PDB entry 8EO4 | X-ray diffraction, 1.24 A resolution | chains D and F of the 3 polymer chains in the assembly

[Chain D]
Molecule: 16-nt DNA strand
Sequence (16 nucleotides; numbered 17 to 32; the number before each row is that of its first residue):
    17 TCCCACTTCC GCTTAT
Modified / non-standard residues: 5CM (5-methyl-2'-deoxy-cytidine-5'-monophosphate) at position 26
Metal / ion sites: Na+ near DT32 (its only coordinating residue here)

[Chain F]
Protein: Transcription factor PU.1
Organism: Homo sapiens
Notes: fragment: ETS-Domain
UniProtKB: P17947 (SPI1_HUMAN); residue numbers follow UniProt; this construct covers 165-270
Sequence (106 residues; row label = number of the first residue in the row):
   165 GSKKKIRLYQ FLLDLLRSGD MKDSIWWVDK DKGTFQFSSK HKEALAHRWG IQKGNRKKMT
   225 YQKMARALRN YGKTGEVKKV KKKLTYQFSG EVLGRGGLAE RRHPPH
Disordered / not traced: 165-168, 264-270
Swiss-Prot annotation at these positions:
  - DNA-binding region: Ile170 to Ser253 (ETS)
  - binding site (DNA): Lys217, Arg230, Arg233, Lys243
  - natural variant: His211 (H211P: In AGM10), Val241 (V241G: In AGM10)
From the paper describing this entry:
  - conformationally variable residues (side-chain flip): Gln226, Arg233

[Interface between chain D and chain F]
Pairs across the interface (19):
  DA21(D) - Arg171(F)  salt bridge to the phosphate
  DC22(D) - Arg171(F)  salt bridge to the phosphate
  DC22(D) - Leu172(F)  hydrogen bond to the phosphate
  DC22(D) - Lys217(F)  hydrogen bond to the phosphate
  DC22(D) - Tyr235(F)  hydrogen bond to the phosphate
  DT23(D) - Trp213(F)  hydrogen bond to the phosphate
  DT23(D) - Lys217(F)  salt bridge to the phosphate
  DT23(D) - Asn219(F)  hydrogen bond to the phosphate
  DT23(D) - Met223(F)  phosphate contact
  DT23(D) - Ala231(F)  base contact
  DT23(D) - Asn234(F)  base contact
  DT24(D) - Asn219(F)  phosphate contact
  DT24(D) - Arg220(F)  phosphate contact
  DT24(D) - Lys221(F)  hydrogen bond to the phosphate
  DT24(D) - Lys227(F)  salt bridge to the phosphate
  DT24(D) - Arg230(F)  base contact
  DC25(D) - Lys221(F)  salt bridge to the phosphate
  5CM_26(D) - Gln226(F)  hydrogen bond to the base
  DT32(D) - Lys247(F)  salt bridge to the phosphate
Interface residues without a listed pair, chain F (17 interface residues in all): Ile170, Lys222

[In short]
7 residues of chain D face 17 of chain F across their interface; the contacts include 7 hydrogen bonds and 6
salt bridges. Polar pairs include 5CM_26(D)-Gln226(F), DC22(D)-Leu172(F) and DC22(D)-Lys217(F). UniProt lists
a DNA-binding region and 4 DNA-binding residues on chain F. The paper reports conformational variability at
Gln226(F) and Arg233(F).
Chain D is a 16-nt DNA strand and chain F is Transcription factor PU.1 (Homo sapiens); the structure, Human
PU.1 ETS-Domain (165-270) Bound to d(AATAAGCGGAAGTGGG) with Di-methylated CpG sites, was determined by X-ray
diffraction, deposited together with 8E3K, 8E3R, 8E4H, 8E5Y, 8EBH, 8EE9 and 14 further entries.
